2AQ5 - chain A; structure by X-ray diffraction, 1.75 A resolution.

# Chain A
Protein: Coronin-1A
From: Mus musculus
Reference sequence: O89053 (COR1A_MOUSE); residues 1-402 here = UniProt positions 1-402
Amino-acid sequence (402 residues; each row starts with the number of its first residue):
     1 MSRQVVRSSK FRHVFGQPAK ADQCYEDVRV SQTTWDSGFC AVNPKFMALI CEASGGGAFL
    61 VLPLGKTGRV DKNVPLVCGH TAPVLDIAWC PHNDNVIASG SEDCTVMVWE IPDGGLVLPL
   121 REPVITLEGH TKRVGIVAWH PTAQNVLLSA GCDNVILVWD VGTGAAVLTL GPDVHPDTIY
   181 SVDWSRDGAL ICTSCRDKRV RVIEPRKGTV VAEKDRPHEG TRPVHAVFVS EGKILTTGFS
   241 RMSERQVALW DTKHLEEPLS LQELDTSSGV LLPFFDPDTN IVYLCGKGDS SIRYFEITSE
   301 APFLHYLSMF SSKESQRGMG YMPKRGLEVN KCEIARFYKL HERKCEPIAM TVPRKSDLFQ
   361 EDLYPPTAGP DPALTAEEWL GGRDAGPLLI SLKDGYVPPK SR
Disordered / not traced: 1-7
Differences from the reference sequence: modified residue (51, 78, 90, 152, 332)
Modified positions: Cys-51 (s,s-(2-hydroxyethyl)thiocysteine; CME); Cys-78, Cys-90, Cys-152, Cys-332 (s-hydroxycysteine; CSO)
UniProt features mapped onto this chain:
  - modified residue: Ser-2 (N-acetylserine)

# In short
Chain A is Coronin-1A (Mus musculus); the structure, Crystal Structure of Murine Coronin-1, was determined by
X-ray diffraction (same publication as 2B4E).
